PDB entry 6IFN | X-ray diffraction, 2.90 A resolution | chains A and B of the 9 polymer chains in the assembly

Chain A:
Protein: Type III-A CRISPR-associated protein Csm1
From: Streptococcus thermophilus ND03
UniProtKB: A0A2U2M0F3 (A0A2U2M0F3_STRTR); residue numbers follow UniProt; this construct covers 1-758
Amino-acid sequence (758 residues; each row starts with the number of its first residue):
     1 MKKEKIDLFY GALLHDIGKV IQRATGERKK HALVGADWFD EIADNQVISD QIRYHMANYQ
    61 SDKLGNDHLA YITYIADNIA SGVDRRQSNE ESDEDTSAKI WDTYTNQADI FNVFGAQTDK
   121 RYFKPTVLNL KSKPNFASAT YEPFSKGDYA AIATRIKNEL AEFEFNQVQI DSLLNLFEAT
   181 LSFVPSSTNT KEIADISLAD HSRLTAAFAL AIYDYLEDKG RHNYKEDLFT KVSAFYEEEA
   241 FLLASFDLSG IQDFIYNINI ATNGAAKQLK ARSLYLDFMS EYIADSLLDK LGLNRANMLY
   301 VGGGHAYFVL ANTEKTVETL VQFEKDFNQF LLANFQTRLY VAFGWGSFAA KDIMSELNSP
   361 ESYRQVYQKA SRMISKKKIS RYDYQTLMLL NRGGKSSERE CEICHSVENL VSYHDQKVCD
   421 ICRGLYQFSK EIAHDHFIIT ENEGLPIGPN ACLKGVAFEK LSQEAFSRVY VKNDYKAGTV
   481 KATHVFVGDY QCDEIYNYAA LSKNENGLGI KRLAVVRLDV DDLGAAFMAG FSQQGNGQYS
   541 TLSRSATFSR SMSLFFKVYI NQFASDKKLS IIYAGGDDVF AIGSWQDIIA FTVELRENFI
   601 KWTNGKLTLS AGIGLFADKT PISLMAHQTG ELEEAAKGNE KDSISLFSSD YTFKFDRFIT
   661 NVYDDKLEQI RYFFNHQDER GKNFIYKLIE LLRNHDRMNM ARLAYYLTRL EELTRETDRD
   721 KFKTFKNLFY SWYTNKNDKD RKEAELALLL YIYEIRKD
Not modelled in the structure: 58-61, 86-102, 355-357, 758
Metal / ion sites: Mn2+: Asp-16, His-31, His-55; Zn2+: Cys-401, Cys-404, Cys-419, Cys-422
From the paper describing this entry:
  - binding site for the 40-nt RNA strand: Glu-400
  - mutagenesis - K267A, E400A, H405A, Y686A: decreased catalytic activity
  - conformationally variable residues (order/disorder transition): Asn-257 to Ala-265, Gly-393 to Lys-417
  - mutagenesis - K267A: decreased catalytic activity on cOA synthesis
  - mutagenesis - H414A, Q416A: decreased catalytic activity (DNase activity)
  - mutagenesis - D519N, D577N: abolished catalytic activity on cOA synthesis

Chain B:
Protein: Type III-A CRISPR-associated RAMP protein Csm4
From: Streptococcus thermophilus ND03
UniProtKB: A0A2U2M037 (A0A2U2M037_STRTR); residue numbers follow UniProt; this construct covers 1-299
Amino-acid sequence (299 residues; row label = number of the first residue in the row):
     1 MTYKLYIMTF QNAHFGSGTL DSSKLTFSAD RIFSALVLEA LKMGKLDAFL AEANQDKFTL
    61 TDAFPFQFGP FLPKPIGYPK HDQIDQSVDV KEVRRQAKLS KKLQFLALEN VDDYLNGELF
   121 ENEEHAVIDT VTKNQPHKDD NLYQVATTRF SNDTSLYVIA NESDLLNELM SSLQYSGLGG
   181 KRSSGFGRFE LDIQNIPLEL SDRLTKNHSD KVMSLTTALP VDADLEEAME DGHYLLTKSS
   241 GFAFSHATNE NYRKQDLYKF ASGSTFSKTF EGQIVDVRPL DFPHAVLNYA KPLFFKLEV
Not modelled in the structure: 1, 299
From the paper describing this entry:
  - binding site for the 40-nt RNA strand: Tyr-143, Gly-177, Gly-179, Phe-242

How chain A and chain B interact:
Pairs across the interface (60):
  Asn-259(A) / Thr-19(B)
  Thr-337(A) / Tyr-258(B)
  Arg-372(A) / His-81(B)  hydrogen bond
  Ile-379(A) / Ile-76(B)  hydrophobic
  Ile-379(A) / Gly-77(B)
  Ile-379(A) / His-233(B)
  Ile-379(A) / Tyr-234(B)  hydrogen bond (backbone-backbone)
  Ser-380(A) / Gly-232(B)
  Ser-380(A) / Tyr-234(B)  hydrogen bond (backbone-side chain)
  Arg-381(A) / Tyr-234(B)  hydrogen bond (backbone-side chain)
  Tyr-382(A) / Met-229(B)
  Tyr-382(A) / Tyr-234(B)  hydrogen bond (backbone-side chain)
  Tyr-382(A) / Leu-236(B)  hydrophobic
  Asp-383(A) / Met-229(B)
  Tyr-384(A) / Asp-222(B)
  Tyr-384(A) / Leu-225(B)  hydrophobic
  Tyr-384(A) / Glu-226(B)
  Tyr-384(A) / Met-229(B)
  Leu-387(A) / Leu-225(B)  hydrophobic
  Leu-387(A) / Met-229(B)  hydrophobic
  Leu-387(A) / Tyr-258(B)  hydrophobic
  Leu-387(A) / Phe-260(B)  hydrophobic
  Met-388(A) / Asp-222(B)
  Leu-390(A) / Tyr-258(B)  hydrophobic
  Asn-391(A) / Leu-219(B)
  Asn-391(A) / Leu-257(B)
  Asn-391(A) / Tyr-258(B)  hydrogen bond (side chain-backbone)
  Gly-393(A) / Gln-255(B)
  Gly-394(A) / Gln-255(B)  hydrogen bond (backbone-side chain)
  Gly-394(A) / Leu-280(B)
  Lys-395(A) / Gln-255(B)  hydrogen bond (backbone-side chain)
  Lys-395(A) / Pro-279(B)
  Lys-395(A) / Leu-280(B)  hydrogen bond (backbone-backbone)
  Ser-396(A) / Pro-279(B)
  Ser-396(A) / Leu-280(B)
  Ser-397(A) / Tyr-252(B)
  Ser-397(A) / Arg-253(B)  hydrogen bond (backbone-backbone)
  Glu-398(A) / Phe-242(B)
  Glu-398(A) / Asn-251(B)
  Glu-398(A) / Tyr-252(B)  hydrogen bond
  Glu-400(A) / Phe-242(B)
  Glu-400(A) / Arg-253(B)  salt bridge
  His-405(A) / Gly-18(B)  hydrogen bond (side chain-backbone)
  His-405(A) / Arg-253(B)  hydrogen bond (backbone-side chain)
  Val-407(A) / Arg-253(B)
  Asp-522(A) / Lys-91(B)  salt bridge
  Asp-522(A) / Arg-95(B)  salt bridge
  Gly-524(A) / Arg-94(B)
  Ala-525(A) / Lys-91(B)
  Met-528(A) / Val-90(B)  hydrophobic
  Met-528(A) / Arg-94(B)
  Ala-529(A) / Val-90(B)  hydrophobic
  Thr-620(A) / Gln-144(B)
  Pro-621(A) / Gln-144(B)
  Ser-623(A) / Asp-21(B)  hydrogen bond
  Leu-624(A) / Asp-21(B)
  Leu-624(A) / Thr-130(B)
  Leu-624(A) / Gln-144(B)
  Gln-628(A) / Thr-130(B)
  Lys-641(A) / Arg-95(B)
Interface residues without a listed pair, chain A (34 interface residues in all): Gln-336
Interface residues without a listed pair, chain B (33 interface residues in all): Glu-250, Asp-256

Overview:
The interface between chain A and chain B involves 34 residues on one side and 33 on the other, with 14
hydrogen bonds and 3 salt bridges. Polar pairs include Glu-400(A)/Arg-253(B), Asp-522(A)/Lys-91(B) and
Asp-522(A)/Arg-95(B). From the paper: a binding site for the 40-nt RNA strand at Glu-400(A) and Tyr-143(B)
among others; K267A, E400A and H405A of chain A, among others, reduce catalytic activity; 8 substitutions were
tested in all.
Here chain A is Type III-A CRISPR-associated protein Csm1 and chain B is Type III-A CRISPR-associated RAMP
protein Csm4, both from Streptococcus thermophilus ND03. Entry 6IFN (Crystal structure of Type III-A CRISPR
Csm complex) was determined by X-ray diffraction (same publication as 6IFK, 6IFL, 6IFR, 6IFU, 6IFY, 6IFZ and
6IG0).
